3BCQ - chains A and C of the 4 polymer chains in the assembly; structure by X-ray diffraction, 2.40 A resolution.

== Chain A (and C) ==
Name: Alpha-chain hemoglobin
From: Brycon cephalus
Notes: chain C of this document is another copy of the same molecule, construct and numbering; everything in this record applies to it too
UniProtKB: A1YZP4 (A1YZP4_9TELE); residues 1-142 here correspond to UniProt positions 2-143 (UniProt number = residue number + 1)
Amino-acid sequence (142 residues; row label = number of the first residue in the row):
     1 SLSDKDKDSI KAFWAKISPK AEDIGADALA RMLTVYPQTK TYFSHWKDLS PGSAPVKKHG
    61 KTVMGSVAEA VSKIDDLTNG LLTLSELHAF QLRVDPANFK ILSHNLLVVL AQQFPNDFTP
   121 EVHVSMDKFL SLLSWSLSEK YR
Ion coordination: heme Fe: His88 (together with oxygen molecule)
Residues lining bound ligands: heme / oxygen molecule: Met32, Thr39, Tyr42, Phe43, His45, Trp46, His59, Thr62, Val63, Ser66, Val67, Leu84, Leu87, His88, Leu92, Val94, Asn98, Phe99, Leu102, Leu133, Leu137

== Chain A / chain C interface ==
Pairs across the interface - 13 pairs, chain A then chain C:
  Ser1(A) - Trp135(C)
  Ser1(A) - Glu139(C)  hydrogen bond
  Val124(A) - Arg142(C)
  Asp127(A) - Arg142(C)  salt bridge
  Lys128(A) - Arg142(C)  hydrogen bond (side chain-backbone)
  Leu132(A) - Trp135(C)  hydrophobic
  Trp135(A) - Ser1(C)
  Trp135(A) - Leu132(C)  hydrophobic
  Trp135(A) - Trp135(C)  hydrophobic
  Glu139(A) - Ser1(C)  hydrogen bond
  Arg142(A) - Val124(C)
  Arg142(A) - Asp127(C)  salt bridge
  Arg142(A) - Lys128(C)  hydrogen bond (backbone-side chain)
Interface residues without a listed pair, chain A (9 interface residues in all): Ser131
Interface residues without a listed pair, chain C (10 interface residues in all): Ser131, Ser138

== Summary ==
The interface between chain A and chain C involves 9 residues on one side and 10 on the other; the contacts
include 4 hydrogen bonds and 2 salt bridges. Among the polar pairs are Asp127(A)-Arg142(C), Ser1(A)-Glu139(C)
and Lys128(A)-Arg142(C). Chain A binds heme / oxygen molecule.
Both chains are Alpha-chain hemoglobin (Brycon cephalus). Entry 3BCQ (Crystal structure of oxy-hemoglobin from
Brycon cephalus) was determined by X-ray diffraction.
